Entry 4GSL (X-ray diffraction, 2.70 A resolution); this record covers chains A and D of the 4 polymer chains in the assembly.

# Chain A
Protein: Ubiquitin-like modifier-activating enzyme ATG7
Organism: Saccharomyces cerevisiae
UniProt: P38862 (ATG7_YEAST); residue numbers follow UniProt; this construct covers 1-613
Amino-acid sequence (615 residues; row label = number of the first residue in the row; numbers below 1 keep their minus sign (Gly-1 is residue -1)):
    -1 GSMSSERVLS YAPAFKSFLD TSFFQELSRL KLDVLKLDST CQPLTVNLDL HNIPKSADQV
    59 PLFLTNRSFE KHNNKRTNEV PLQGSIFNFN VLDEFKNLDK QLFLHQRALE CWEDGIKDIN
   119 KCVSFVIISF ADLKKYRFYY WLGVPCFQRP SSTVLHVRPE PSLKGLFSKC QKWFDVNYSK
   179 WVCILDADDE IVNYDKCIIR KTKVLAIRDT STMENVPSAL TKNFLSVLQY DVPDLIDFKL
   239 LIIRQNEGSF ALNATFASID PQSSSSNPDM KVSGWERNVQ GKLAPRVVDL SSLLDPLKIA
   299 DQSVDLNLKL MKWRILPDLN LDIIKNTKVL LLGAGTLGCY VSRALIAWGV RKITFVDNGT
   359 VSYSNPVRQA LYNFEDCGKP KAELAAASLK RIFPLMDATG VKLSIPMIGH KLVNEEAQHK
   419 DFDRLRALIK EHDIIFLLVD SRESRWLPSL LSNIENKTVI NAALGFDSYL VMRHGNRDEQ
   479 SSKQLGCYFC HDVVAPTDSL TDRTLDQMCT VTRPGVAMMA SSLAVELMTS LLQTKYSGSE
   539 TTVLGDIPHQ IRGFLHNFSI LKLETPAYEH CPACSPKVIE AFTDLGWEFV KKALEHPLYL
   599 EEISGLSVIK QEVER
Not modelled in the structure: -1 to 2, 263-264, 475-480, 609-613
Construct notes: expression tag (-1 to 0)
Swiss-Prot annotation at these positions:
  - motif: Gly331 to Gly336 (GXGXXG motif)
  - active site: Cys507 (Glycyl thioester intermediate)
Bound ions: Zn2+: Cys485, Cys488, Cys569
What the authors report for this chain:
  - mutagenesis - D47A/N50A/K53A, V285D: unchanged binding to Autophagy-related protein 3 (chain D)
  - catalytic residues: Cys507
  - conformationally variable residues (loop rearrangement): Met506 to Thr508
  - specificity-determining residues: Pro283

# Chain D
Protein: Autophagy-related protein 3
Organism: Saccharomyces cerevisiae
UniProt: P40344 (ATG3_YEAST); numbering as in UniProt (aligned over 1-310)
Amino-acid sequence (312 residues; numbered -1 to 310; the number before each row is that of its first residue; numbers below 1 keep their minus sign (Gly-1 is residue -1)):
    -1 GSMIRSTLSS WREYLTPITH KSTFLTTGQI TPEEFVQAGD YLAHMFPTWK WNEESSDISY
    59 RDFLPKNKQF LIIRKVPADK RAEQAVEVEG PDVIMKGFAE DGDEDDVLEY IGSETEHVQS
   119 TPAGGTKDSS IDDIDELIQD MEIKEEDEND DTEEFNAKGG LAKDMAQERY YDLYIAYSTS
   179 YRVPKMYIVG FNSNGSPLSP EQMFEDISAD YRTKTATIEK LPFYKNSVLS VSIHPCKHAN
   239 VMKILLDKVR VVRQRRRKEL QEEQELDGVG DWEDLQDDID DSLRVDQYLI VFLKFITSVT
   299 PSIQHDYTME GW
Not modelled in the structure: -1 to 20, 84-131, 142-163, 248-281, 305-310
Construct notes: expression tag (-1 to 0); engineered mutation Ala41 (Cys in P40344), Ala76 (Cys in P40344), Ala83 (Cys in P40344)
Swiss-Prot annotation at these positions:
  - motif: Trp270 to Leu273 (ATG8 interaction motif (AIM))
  - active site: Cys234 (Glycyl thioester intermediate)
  - binding site (a 1,2-diacylglycero-3-phosphoethanolamine): Met1 to Ser7
  - modified residue (N6-acetyllysine): Lys19, Lys48
What the authors report for this chain:
  - mutagenesis - K48A/E51A/Q302A/D304A: unchanged binding to Ubiquitin-like modifier-activating enzyme ATG7 (chain A)
  - mutagenesis - K48A/E51A/Q302A/D304A: decreased catalytic activity
  - catalytic residues: Tyr179, His232, Cys234
  - mutagenesis - Y179A: decreased catalytic activity on 32P-Atg8
  - mutagenesis - K48A/E51A/Q302A/D304A: unchanged catalytic activity on Atg8 transfer from Atg7 to Atg3
  - mutagenesis - Y179A, H232A: decreased catalytic activity on Atg8 lipidation

# How chain A and chain D interact
Pairs across the interface (74):
  Lys14(A) with Ser191(D), hydrogen bond (side chain-backbone)
  Ser15(A) with Asn192(D); Gly193(D)
  Phe16(A) with Lys73(D); Tyr168(D), hydrophobic; Gly193(D)
  Leu17(A) with Phe189(D); Gly193(D), hydrogen bond (backbone-backbone); Pro195(D)
  Asp18(A) with Phe189(D)
  Thr19(A) with Pro195(D)
  Gln23(A) with Lys218(D); Ser225(D), hydrogen bond (side chain-backbone)
  Asp47(A) with Lys48(D)
  Asn50(A) with Thr46(D); Arg72(D), hydrogen bond (side chain-backbone)
  Pro52(A) with Lys73(D); Tyr168(D), hydrophobic
  Lys53(A) with Gln302(D)
  Ser54(A) with Pro75(D); Glu166(D), hydrogen bond; Tyr168(D), hydrogen bond
  Ala55(A) with Tyr168(D)
  Phe61(A) with Arg72(D); Lys73(D); Asp170(D); Phe189(D), hydrophobic
  Asn64(A) with Asp55(D), hydrogen bond
  Arg65(A) with Ser53(D); Asp55(D), salt bridge; Arg72(D); Tyr222(D), hydrogen bond
  Glu68(A) with Ser54(D)
  Asn72(A) with Glu51(D); Glu52(D)
  Lys73(A) with Glu51(D)
  Arg74(A) with Lys48(D); Trp49(D), hydrogen bond (side chain-backbone); Glu51(D)
  Leu90(A) with Leu135(D), hydrophobic
  Phe93(A) with Met139(D), hydrophobic
  Lys94(A) with Leu135(D); Met139(D)
  Lys98(A) with Met139(D); Ile141(D)
  Gln99(A) with Ile141(D)
  Tyr137(A) with Ile132(D); Leu135(D), hydrophobic
  Tyr138(A) with Ser194(D), hydrogen bond
  Trp139(A) with Met139(D); Ile141(D), hydrophobic
  Trp273(A) with Ile141(D)
  Asn276(A) with Asn192(D)
  Val277(A) with Ser191(D); Asn192(D), hydrogen bond (backbone-side chain)
  Lys280(A) with Glu140(D), salt bridge
  Leu281(A) with Glu140(D); Ile141(D), hydrogen bond (backbone-backbone)
  Ala282(A) with Ile136(D)
  Pro283(A) with Ile136(D); Met139(D), hydrophobic
  Arg284(A) with Asn192(D), hydrogen bond (side chain-backbone)
  Val285(A) with Ile132(D), hydrophobic; Ile136(D), hydrophobic
  Val286(A) with Ser194(D)
  Leu288(A) with Pro195(D), hydrophobic
  Ser290(A) with Ser197(D); Pro198(D)
  Leu291(A) with Pro195(D), hydrophobic; Leu196(D)
  Trp311(A) with Thr211(D); Lys212(D)
  Arg312(A) with Thr211(D), hydrogen bond (side chain-backbone); Lys212(D), hydrogen bond (side chain-backbone)
Also at the interface, not in a pair above, chain A (50 interface residues in all): Phe22, Asn71, Glu77, Arg135, Ile297, Leu304, Leu308
Also at the interface, not in a pair above, chain D (46 interface residues in all): Asn50, Asp138, Val187, Glu199, Phe202, Arg210, Thr213, Thr215, Asn224, Val226, Leu227
From the paper, about this interface:
  - interface residues, chain A: Asp18(A), Leu90(A), Phe93(A), Lys94(A), Arg135(A), Tyr137(A), Trp139(A), Trp273(A), Lys280(A), Leu281(A), Pro283(A)
  - hot spots on chain A (mutagenesis) - P283D: decreased binding to Autophagy-related protein 3 (chain D) (citing earlier work)
  - interface residues, chain D: Ser54(D), Phe189(D)

# Summary
50 residues of chain A and 46 residues of chain D are in contact; the contacts include 15 hydrogen bonds and 2
salt bridges. Polar contacts include Arg65(A)-Asp55(D), Lys280(A)-Glu140(D) and Lys14(A)-Ser191(D). From the
paper: catalytic residues Cys507(A) and Tyr179(D) among others; Y179A and H232A of chain D reduce catalytic
activity on Atg8 lipidation; 6 substitutions were tested in all.
Chain A is Ubiquitin-like modifier-activating enzyme ATG7 and chain D is Autophagy-related protein 3, both
from Saccharomyces cerevisiae; the structure, Crystal structure of an Atg7-Atg3 crosslinked complex, was
determined by X-ray diffraction (same publication as 4GSJ and 4GSK).
